4NZ6 - chain A; structure by X-ray diffraction, 2.00 A resolution.

== Chain A ==
Name: tRNA pseudouridine synthase A, mitochondrial
Source organism: Homo sapiens
Notes: EC 5.4.99.12; fragment: catalytic domain
UniProtKB: Q9Y606 (TRUA_HUMAN); numbering as in UniProt (aligned over 83-394)
Amino-acid sequence (313 residues; row label = number of the first residue in the row):
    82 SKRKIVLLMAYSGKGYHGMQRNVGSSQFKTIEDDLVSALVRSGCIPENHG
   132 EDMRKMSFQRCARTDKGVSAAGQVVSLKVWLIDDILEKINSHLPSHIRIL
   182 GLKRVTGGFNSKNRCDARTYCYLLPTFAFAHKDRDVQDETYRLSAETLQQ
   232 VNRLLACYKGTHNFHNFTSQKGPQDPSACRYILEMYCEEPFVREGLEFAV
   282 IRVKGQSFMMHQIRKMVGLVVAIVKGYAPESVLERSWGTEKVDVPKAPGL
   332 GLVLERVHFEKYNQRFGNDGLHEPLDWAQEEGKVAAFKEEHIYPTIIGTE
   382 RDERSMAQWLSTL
Not modelled in the structure: 82, 103-107, 350-351
Construct notes: expression tag (82)
Ligand contacts: D-lysine (DLY): Ala143, Arg144, Thr145, Asp146, Val149, Tyr201, Phe289, Met290, Met291, Arg295, Leu333
Swiss-Prot annotation at these positions:
  - active site: Asp146 (Nucleophile)
  - natural variant: Gln101 (Q101R: In MLASA1; uncertain significance), Arg144 (R144W: In MLASA1), Arg295 (R295Q: In MLASA1; uncertain significance; R295W: In MLASA1; uncertain significance)
  - mutagenesis: Asp146 (D146A: Loss of enzyme activity)
Reported in the primary citation:
  - catalytic residues: Asp146 (citing earlier work)
  - mutagenesis - D146A (10-fold): decreased binding to full-length H7 substrate
  - mutagenesis - D146A: abolished catalytic activity
  - binding site for D-lysine: Arg144, Asp146, Tyr201
  - binding site for D-glutamic acid: Asp146, Tyr201, His292, Arg295
  - conformationally variable residues (order/disorder transition): Met100 to Lys110

== Summary ==
Chain A binds D-lysine. From UniProt: active-site residue Asp146 and one mutagenesis site. The paper reports
the catalytic residue Asp146; D146A reduces binding to full-length H7 substrate.
Chain A is tRNA pseudouridine synthase A, mitochondrial (Homo sapiens); the structure, Steroid receptor RNA
Activator (SRA) modification by the human Pseudouridine Synthase 1 (hPus1p): RNA binding, activity ..., was
determined by X-ray diffraction, deposited together with 4NZ7.
